PDB entry 9JR2 | electron microscopy, 2.80 A resolution | chains B and G of the 6 polymer chains in the assembly

[Chain B]
Protein: Guanine nucleotide-binding protein G(I)/G(S)/G(T) subunit beta-1
Source organism: Rattus rattus
Reference sequence: P54311 (GBB1_RAT); residue numbers follow UniProt; this construct covers 2-340
Amino-acid sequence (344 residues; row label = number of the first residue in the row; numbers below 1 keep their minus sign (Gly-3 is residue -3)):
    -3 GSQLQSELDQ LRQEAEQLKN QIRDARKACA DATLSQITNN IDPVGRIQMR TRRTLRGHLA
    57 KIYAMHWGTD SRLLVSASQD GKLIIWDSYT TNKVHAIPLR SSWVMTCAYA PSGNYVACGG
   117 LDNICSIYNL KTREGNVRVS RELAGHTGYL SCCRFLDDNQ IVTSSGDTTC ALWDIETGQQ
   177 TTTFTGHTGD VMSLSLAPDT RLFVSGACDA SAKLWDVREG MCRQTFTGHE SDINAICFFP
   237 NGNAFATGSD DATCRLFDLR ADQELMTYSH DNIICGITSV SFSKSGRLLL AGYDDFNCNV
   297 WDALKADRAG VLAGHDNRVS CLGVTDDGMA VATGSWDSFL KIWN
Not modelled in the structure: -3 to 3
Differences from the reference sequence: expression tag (-3 to 1)
Curated features (UniProtKB/Swiss-Prot):
  - modified residue: Ser2 (N-acetylserine), His266 (Phosphohistidine)

[Chain G]
Protein: Guanine nucleotide-binding protein G(I)/G(S)/G(O) subunit gamma-2
Source organism: Bos taurus
Reference sequence: P63212 (GBG2_BOVIN); residue numbers follow UniProt; this construct covers 2-67
Amino-acid sequence (67 residues; row label = number of the first residue in the row):
     2 ASNNTASIAQ ARKLVEQLKM EANIDRIKVS KAAADLMAYC EAHAKEDPLL TPVPASENPF
    62 REKKFFS
Not modelled in the structure: 2-10, 62-68
Differences from the reference sequence: expression tag (68)
Curated features (UniProtKB/Swiss-Prot):
  - modified residue: Ala2 (N-acetylalanine)

[Chain B / chain G interface]
Residue-residue contacts (71):
  Leu7(B) - Ala12(G)  hydrophobic
  Leu7(B) - Val16(G)
  Ala11(B) - Val16(G)  hydrophobic
  Leu14(B) - Val16(G)
  Leu14(B) - Lys20(G)
  Ile18(B) - Leu19(G)  hydrophobic
  Ile18(B) - Ala23(G)  hydrophobic
  Arg22(B) - Glu22(G)  salt bridge
  Ala24(B) - Lys29(G)
  Cys25(B) - Lys29(G)
  Cys25(B) - Val30(G)  hydrogen bond (backbone-backbone)
  Asp27(B) - Lys29(G)
  Asp27(B) - Val30(G)
  Asp27(B) - Ser31(G)  hydrogen bond
  Leu30(B) - Ala34(G)  hydrophobic
  Ile33(B) - Met38(G)  hydrophobic
  Thr34(B) - Met38(G)
  Val40(B) - Leu51(G)  hydrophobic
  Ile43(B) - Leu50(G)
  Met45(B) - Leu50(G)
  Arg48(B) - Phe61(G)
  Arg49(B) - Pro60(G)
  Arg49(B) - Phe61(G)
  Ser84(B) - Phe61(G)
  Tyr85(B) - Pro60(G)
  Tyr85(B) - Phe61(G)  hydrophobic
  Cys218(B) - Gln18(G)
  Gln220(B) - Glu22(G)
  Thr221(B) - Glu22(G)  hydrogen bond (backbone-side chain)
  Phe235(B) - Tyr40(G)  hydrophobic
  Phe235(B) - Cys41(G)  hydrophobic
  Pro236(B) - Tyr40(G)  hydrogen bond (backbone-side chain)
  Asn237(B) - Tyr40(G)
  Ala240(B) - Leu37(G)  hydrophobic
  Leu252(B) - Leu37(G)  hydrophobic
  Asp254(B) - Ala33(G)
  Asp254(B) - Leu37(G)
  Arg256(B) - Arg27(G)
  Arg256(B) - Ile28(G)  hydrogen bond (backbone-backbone)
  Ala257(B) - Arg27(G)
  Ala257(B) - Ile28(G)
  Ala257(B) - Val30(G)  hydrophobic
  Asp258(B) - Ile25(G)
  Asp258(B) - Arg27(G)  salt bridge
  Gln259(B) - Val30(G)
  Leu261(B) - Val30(G)  hydrophobic
  Lys280(B) - His44(G)
  Lys280(B) - Glu47(G)
  Ser281(B) - Cys41(G)  hydrogen bond (side chain-backbone)
  Ser281(B) - His44(G)  hydrogen bond (side chain-backbone)
  Ser281(B) - Ala45(G)
  Ser281(B) - Asp48(G)
  Gly282(B) - Cys41(G)
  Arg283(B) - Cys41(G)
  Leu284(B) - Leu50(G)
  Leu284(B) - Leu51(G)  hydrophobic
  Leu300(B) - Cys41(G)  hydrophobic
  Val320(B) - Leu50(G)  hydrophobic
  Asp323(B) - Pro49(G)
  Gly324(B) - Pro49(G)
  Gly324(B) - Leu50(G)  hydrogen bond (backbone-backbone)
  Met325(B) - Pro49(G)  hydrophobic
  Met325(B) - Leu50(G)
  Met325(B) - Asn59(G)
  Met325(B) - Pro60(G)
  Ala326(B) - Leu50(G)  hydrophobic
  Ala326(B) - Phe61(G)  hydrophobic
  Val327(B) - Leu50(G)  hydrophobic
  Ile338(B) - Phe61(G)  hydrophobic
  Asn340(B) - Leu50(G)
  Asn340(B) - Asn59(G)
Other interface residues (no listed pair), chain B (56 interface residues in all): Glu10, Lys15, Ala28, Ile37, Trp63, Arg219, Asn239, Ser279, Leu286, Trp339
Other interface residues (no listed pair), chain G (32 interface residues in all): Asp36, Val54, Glu58

[Overview]
56 residues of chain B face 32 of chain G across their interface; the contacts include 8 hydrogen bonds and 2
salt bridges. Polar contacts include Arg22(B)-Glu22(G), Asp258(B)-Arg27(G) and Asp27(B)-Ser31(G).
Here chain B is Guanine nucleotide-binding protein G(I)/G(S)/G(T) subunit beta-1 (Rattus rattus) and chain G
is Guanine nucleotide-binding protein G(I)/G(S)/G(O) subunit gamma-2 (Bos taurus). Entry 9JR2 (Cryo-EM
structure of PTH-PTH1R-Gq (upright state)) was determined by electron microscopy (same publication as 9JR3).
